PDB entry 8HXY | electron microscopy, 3.10 A resolution | chains E and J of the 15 polymer chains in the assembly

Chain E:
Protein: Histone H3
Organism: Xenopus laevis
Reference sequence: A0A310TTQ1 (A0A310TTQ1_XENLA); residues 1-135 here correspond to UniProt positions 2-136 (UniProt number = residue number + 1)
Amino-acid sequence (135 residues; numbered 1 to 135; the number before each row is that of its first residue):
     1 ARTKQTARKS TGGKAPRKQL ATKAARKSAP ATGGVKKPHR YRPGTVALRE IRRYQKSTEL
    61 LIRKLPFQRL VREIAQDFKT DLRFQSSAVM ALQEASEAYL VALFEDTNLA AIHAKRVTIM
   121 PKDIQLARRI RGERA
Unresolved in the structure: 20-37, 135
Sequence notes: engineered mutation Ala110 (Cys111 in A0A310TTQ1)
Modified residues: Lys36 (2-{[(2R)-2-amino-2-carboxyethyl]sulfanyl}-N,N,N-trimethylethanaminium; ML3)

Chain J:
Molecule: 352-nt DNA strand
Sequence (352 nucleotides; each row starts with the number of its first residue):
     1 ATCGCTGTTC AATACATGCA CAGGATGTAT ATATCTGACA CGTGCCTGGA GACTAGGGAG
    61 TAATCCCCTT GGCGGTTAAA ACGCGGGGGA CAGCGCGTAC GTGCGTTTAA GCGGTGCTAG
   121 AGCTGTCTAC GACCAATTGA GCGGCCTCGG CACCGGGATT CTCCAGTCTA GAACTGGCAG
   181 TACTTTCAAT ACATGCACAG GATGTATATA TCTGACACGT GCCTGGAGAC TAGGGAGTAA
   241 TCCCCTTGGC GGTTAAAACG CGGGGGACAG CGCGTACGTG CGTTTAAGCG GTGCTAGAGC
   301 TGTCTACGAC CAATTGAGCG GCCTCGGCAC CGGGATTCTC GATATCGAAT TC
Unresolved in the structure: 1-10, 181-352

Chain E / chain J interface:
Residue-residue contacts (24; chain E residue first):
  Arg40(E) - DG101(J)  base contact
  Arg40(E) - DT102(J)  hydrogen bond to the base
  Arg40(E) - DG103(J)  hydrogen bond to the sugar
  Tyr41(E) - DT26(J)  sugar contact
  Tyr41(E) - DG103(J)  phosphate contact
  Pro43(E) - DG101(J)  sugar contact
  Pro43(E) - DT102(J)  sugar contact
  Gly44(E) - DG101(J)  hydrogen bond to the phosphate
  Gly44(E) - DT102(J)  hydrogen bond to the phosphate
  Thr45(E) - DT102(J)  phosphate contact
  Val46(E) - DT102(J)  phosphate contact
  Ala47(E) - DT102(J)  hydrogen bond to the phosphate
  Arg49(E) - DG27(J)  sugar contact
  Arg49(E) - DT28(J)  salt bridge to the phosphate
  Lys56(E) - DA29(J)  salt bridge to the phosphate
  Arg63(E) - DA110(J)  phosphate contact
  Arg63(E) - DG111(J)  phosphate contact
  Lys64(E) - DG111(J)  hydrogen bond to the phosphate
  Leu65(E) - DA110(J)  sugar contact
  Leu65(E) - DG111(J)  hydrogen bond to the phosphate
  Pro66(E) - DA110(J)  sugar contact
  Arg69(E) - DA110(J)  salt bridge to the phosphate
  Arg83(E) - DG120(J)  sugar contact
  Lys115(E) - DA92(J)  salt bridge to the phosphate
Interface residues without a listed pair, chain E (18 interface residues in all): His39, Arg42
Interface residues without a listed pair, chain J (13 interface residues in all): DG24, DA119

Summary:
18 residues of chain E and 13 residues of chain J are in contact; the contacts include 7 hydrogen bonds and 4
salt bridges. Among the polar pairs are Arg40(E)-DT102(J), Arg40(E)-DG103(J) and Gly44(E)-DG101(J).
Chain E is Histone H3 (Xenopus laevis) and chain J is a 352-nt DNA strand; the structure, Cryo-EM structure of
the histone deacetylase complex Rpd3S in complex with nucleosome, was determined by electron microscopy (same
publication as 8HXX, 8HXZ, 8HY0 and 8JHO).
